6EOJ - chains A and D of the 3 polymer chains in the assembly; structure by electron microscopy, 3.55 A resolution.

Chain A:
Molecule: Protein CFT1
Source organism: Saccharomyces cerevisiae (strain ATCC 204508 / S288c)
UniProtKB: Q06632 (CFT1_YEAST); numbering as in UniProt (aligned over 1-1357)
Chain sequence (1357 residues; each row starts with the number of its first residue):
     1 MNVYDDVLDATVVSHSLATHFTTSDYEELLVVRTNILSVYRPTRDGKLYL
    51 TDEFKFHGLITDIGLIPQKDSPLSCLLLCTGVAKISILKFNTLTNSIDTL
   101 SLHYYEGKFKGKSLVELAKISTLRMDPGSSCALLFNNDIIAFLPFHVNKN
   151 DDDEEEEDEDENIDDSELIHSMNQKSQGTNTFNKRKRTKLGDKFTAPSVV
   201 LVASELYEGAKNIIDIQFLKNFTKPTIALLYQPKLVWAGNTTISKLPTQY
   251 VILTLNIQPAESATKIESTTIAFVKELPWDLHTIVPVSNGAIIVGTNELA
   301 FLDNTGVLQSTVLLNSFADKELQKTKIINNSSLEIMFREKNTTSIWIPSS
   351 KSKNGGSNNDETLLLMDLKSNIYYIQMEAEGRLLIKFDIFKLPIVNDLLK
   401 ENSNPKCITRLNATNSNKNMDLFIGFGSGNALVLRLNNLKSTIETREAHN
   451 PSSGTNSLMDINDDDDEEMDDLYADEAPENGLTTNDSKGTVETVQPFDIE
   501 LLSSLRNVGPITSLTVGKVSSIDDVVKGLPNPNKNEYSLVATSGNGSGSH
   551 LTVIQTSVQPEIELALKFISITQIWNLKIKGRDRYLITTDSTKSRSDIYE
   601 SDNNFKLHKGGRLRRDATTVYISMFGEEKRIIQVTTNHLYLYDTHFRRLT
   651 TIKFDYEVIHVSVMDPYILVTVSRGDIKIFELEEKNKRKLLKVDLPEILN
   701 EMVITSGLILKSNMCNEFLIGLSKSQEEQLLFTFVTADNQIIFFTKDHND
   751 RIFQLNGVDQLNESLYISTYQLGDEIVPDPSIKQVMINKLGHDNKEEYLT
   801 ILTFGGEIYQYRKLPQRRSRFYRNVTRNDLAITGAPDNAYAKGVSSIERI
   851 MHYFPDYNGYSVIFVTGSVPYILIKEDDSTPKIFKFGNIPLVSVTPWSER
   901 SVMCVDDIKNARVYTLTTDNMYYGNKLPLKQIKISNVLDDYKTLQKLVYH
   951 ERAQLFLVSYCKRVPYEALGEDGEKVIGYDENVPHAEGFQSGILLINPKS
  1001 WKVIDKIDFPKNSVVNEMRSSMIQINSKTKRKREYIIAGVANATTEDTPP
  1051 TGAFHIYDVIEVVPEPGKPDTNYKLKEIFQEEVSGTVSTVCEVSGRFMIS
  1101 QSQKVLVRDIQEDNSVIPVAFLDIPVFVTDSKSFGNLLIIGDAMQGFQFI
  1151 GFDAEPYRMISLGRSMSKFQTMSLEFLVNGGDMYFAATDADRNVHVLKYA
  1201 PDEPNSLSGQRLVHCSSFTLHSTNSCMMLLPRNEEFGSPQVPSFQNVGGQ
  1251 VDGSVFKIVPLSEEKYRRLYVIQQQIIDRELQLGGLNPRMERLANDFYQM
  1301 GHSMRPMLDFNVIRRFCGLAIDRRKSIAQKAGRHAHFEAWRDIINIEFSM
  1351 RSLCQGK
Disordered / not traced: 148-192, 321-325, 352-357, 381-382, 442-495, 608-609, 1297-1302, 1330-1333

Chain D:
Molecule: Polyadenylation factor subunit 2
Source organism: Saccharomyces cerevisiae (strain ATCC 204508 / S288c)
UniProtKB: P42841 (PFS2_YEAST); residue numbers follow UniProt; this construct covers 1-465
Chain sequence (470 residues; row label = number of the first residue in the row; X marks 5 residues of unknown identity (built as UNK)):
     1 MDGHNQNQYQNQNQIQQSQQPPLKKYVTQRRSVDVSSPYINLYYNRRHGL
    51 PNLVVEPETSYTIDIMPPNAYRGRDRVINLPSKFTHLSSNKVKHVIPAIQ
   101 WTPEGRRLVVATYSGEFSLWNASSFTFETLMQAHDSAVTTMKYSHDSDWM
   151 ISGDADGMIKIWQPNFSMVKEIDAAHTESIRDMAFSSNDSKFVTCSDDNI
   201 LKIWNFSNGKQERVLSGHHWDVKSCDWHPEMGLIASASKDNLVKLWDPRS
   251 GNCISSILKFKHTVLKTRFQPTKGNLLMAISKDKSCRVFDIRYSMKELMC
   301 VRDETDYMTLEWHPINESMFTLACYDGSLKHFDLLQNLNEPILTIPYAHD
   351 KCITSLSYNPVGHIFATAAKDRTIRFWTRARPIDPNAYDDPTYNNKKING
   401 WFFGINNDINAVREKSEFGAAPPPPATLEPHALPNMNGFINKKPRQEIPG
   451 IDSNIKSSTLPGLSIXXXXX
Disordered / not traced: 1-26, 389-390, 412-465

How chain A and chain D interact:
Pairs across the interface - 196 pairs, chain A then chain D:
  Lys110(A) with Arg292(D), hydrogen bond (backbone-side chain)
  Gly111(A) with Arg292(D); Tyr293(D), hydrogen bond (backbone-side chain)
  Ser113(A) with Arg292(D), hydrogen bond (backbone-side chain)
  Leu114(A) with Gln270(D), hydrogen bond (backbone-side chain); Leu276(D), hydrophobic; Asp290(D); Arg292(D); Leu298(D), hydrophobic; Ser318(D); Leu334(D), hydrophobic
  Val115(A) with Glu317(D); Leu335(D), hydrophobic
  Glu116(A) with Arg72(D), salt bridge; Glu317(D)
  Lys211(A) with Leu335(D); Gln336(D); Leu338(D)
  Asn212(A) with Arg76(D); Leu335(D), hydrogen bond (side chain-backbone); Gln336(D)
  Ile213(A) with Arg74(D)
  Ile214(A) with Arg74(D)
  Pro233(A) with Gln336(D)
  Lys234(A) with Ile342(D)
  Leu235(A) with Gly73(D); Arg74(D); Arg76(D); Val77(D); Gln336(D)
  Val236(A) with Val77(D)
  Trp237(A) with Val55(D), hydrophobic; Ile65(D), hydrophobic; Val77(D), hydrogen bond (side chain-backbone); Ile78(D), hydrophobic; Ala380(D)
  Ala238(A) with Val55(D); Glu56(D); Pro57(D); Pro382(D)
  Gly239(A) with Pro382(D); Tyr388(D), hydrogen bond (backbone-side chain)
  Asn240(A) with Val77(D); Tyr388(D), hydrogen bond
  Thr242(A) with Tyr388(D)
  Ile243(A) with Tyr388(D), hydrophobic
  Trp279(A) with Val55(D); Glu56(D); Pro57(D)
  His282(A) with Arg74(D)
  Thr296(A) with Val54(D); Glu56(D)
  Asn297(A) with Glu56(D), hydrogen bond
  Asn315(A) with Glu56(D)
  Phe317(A) with Glu56(D); Pro57(D); Glu58(D); Tyr61(D), hydrophobic
  Met336(A) with Tyr61(D), hydrogen bond
  Arg338(A) with Leu53(D); Val54(D), hydrogen bond (backbone-backbone); Tyr61(D); Asp64(D), salt bridge
  Lys340(A) with Asn52(D); Arg74(D), hydrogen bond (backbone-side chain); Asp75(D), salt bridge
  Leu368(A) with Leu50(D), hydrophobic; Pro51(D), hydrophobic; Leu53(D), hydrophobic
  Asn404(A) with Gly49(D), hydrogen bond (side chain-backbone)
  Pro510(A) with His48(D)
  Thr512(A) with His48(D), hydrogen bond
  Asn545(A) with His48(D); Leu50(D)
  Thr943(A) with Tyr44(D); His48(D)
  Gln945(A) with Tyr44(D); His48(D)
  Cys961(A) with Tyr44(D), hydrophobic
  Arg963(A) with Tyr44(D); Asn45(D); Leu50(D)
  Tyr966(A) with Ser60(D); Ile63(D), hydrophobic
  Ala968(A) with Thr59(D)
  Glu971(A) with Gln29(D)
  Asp972(A) with Ile405(D)
  Val976(A) with Thr59(D); Asn406(D)
  Ile977(A) with Pro385(D); Asp408(D); Ile409(D); Asn410(D)
  Gly978(A) with Glu58(D); Thr59(D); Ile383(D)
  Asp980(A) with Glu58(D)
  Val983(A) with Glu58(D)
  Pro984(A) with Tyr61(D), hydrogen bond (backbone-side chain)
  His985(A) with Glu58(D), salt bridge; Ser60(D); Tyr61(D)
  Ala986(A) with Ser60(D), hydrogen bond (backbone-side chain); Tyr61(D), hydrophobic
  Glu987(A) with Ile63(D); Asp64(D)
  Gly988(A) with Ile63(D)
  Phe989(A) with Asn41(D); Tyr44(D), hydrophobic; Ile63(D), hydrophobic
  Val1014(A) with Ile40(D), hydrophobic
  Asn1016(A) with Ile40(D)
  Glu1017(A) with Arg47(D), salt bridge
  Ala1041(A) with Ile40(D), hydrophobic
  Asn1042(A) with Ser37(D)
  Ala1043(A) with Ile63(D)
  Thr1044(A) with Ser37(D)
  Thr1045(A) with Thr62(D)
  Glu1046(A) with Ser32(D); Val33(D); Asp34(D), hydrogen bond (backbone-backbone); Val35(D); Pro38(D); His363(D); Thr378(D), hydrogen bond; Arg379(D), salt bridge; Arg381(D), salt bridge
  Asp1047(A) with Arg31(D), salt bridge; Ser32(D); Val33(D); Thr378(D); Arg381(D), salt bridge; Asn407(D)
  Thr1048(A) with Ser32(D)
  Pro1049(A) with Gln29(D); Ser32(D)
  Pro1050(A) with Ser32(D); Asp34(D); Ser36(D); Ser37(D)
  Thr1086(A) with Ser36(D), hydrogen bond; Ser37(D); Ile40(D)
  Ser1088(A) with Ile40(D)
  Ser1102(A) with Asp34(D); Ser36(D)
  Gln1103(A) with Asp34(D), hydrogen bond; Arg106(D)
  Asp1123(A) with Arg106(D), salt bridge
  Ile1124(A) with Glu104(D)
  Pro1125(A) with Glu104(D)
  Val1126(A) with Val35(D), hydrophobic; Tyr39(D), hydrophobic; Glu104(D), hydrogen bond (backbone-backbone); Val361(D), hydrophobic
  Phe1127(A) with Ser36(D); Tyr39(D), hydrophobic; Ile40(D), hydrophobic
  Thr1129(A) with Tyr43(D); Arg47(D), hydrogen bond (backbone-side chain)
  Asp1130(A) with Arg47(D), salt bridge
  Ala1143(A) with Tyr39(D), hydrophobic; Tyr43(D), hydrogen bond (backbone-side chain)
  Met1144(A) with Tyr39(D); Asn69(D), hydrogen bond; Pro360(D); Val361(D), hydrophobic
  Gln1145(A) with Pro103(D), hydrogen bond (side chain-backbone); Ser147(D)
  Arg1164(A) with Asp146(D); Ser147(D); Asp148(D)
  Met1166(A) with Asp146(D); Ser187(D); Asn188(D); Asp189(D)
  Gln1170(A) with Tyr43(D); Arg46(D), hydrogen bond; Asn69(D), hydrogen bond (side chain-backbone)
  Thr1171(A) with Tyr43(D), hydrogen bond (backbone-side chain)
  Met1172(A) with Tyr43(D), hydrophobic; Arg46(D); Arg47(D), hydrogen bond (backbone-side chain)
  Ala1190(A) with Arg46(D)
  Leu1207(A) with Trp149(D), hydrophobic
  Arg1211(A) with Asp146(D), salt bridge; Asn188(D); Asp189(D), salt bridge
  Thr1223(A) with Arg46(D), hydrogen bond (side chain-backbone)
  Ser1225(A) with Arg47(D), hydrogen bond (side chain-backbone)
  Val1251(A) with Arg46(D); Arg47(D); His48(D); Gly49(D)
  Asn1295(A) with Glu230(D); Lys273(D)
Other interface residues (no listed pair), chain A (97 interface residues in all): Lys112, Glu339, Lys946, Gly970, Tyr979
Other interface residues (no listed pair), chain D (91 interface residues in all): Leu42, Ala70, Ser207, Asn275, Asn337, Ala387

Summary:
Chain A and chain D form an interface of 97 and 91 residues respectively; the contacts include 31 hydrogen
bonds and 13 salt bridges. Among the polar pairs are Glu116(A)-Arg72(D), Arg338(A)-Asp64(D) and
Lys340(A)-Asp75(D).
Here chain A is Protein CFT1 and chain D is Polyadenylation factor subunit 2, both from Saccharomyces
cerevisiae (strain ATCC 204508 / S288c). Entry 6EOJ (PolyA polymerase module of the cleavage and
polyadenylation factor (CPF) from Saccharomyces cerevisiae) was determined by electron microscopy.
